PDB entry 9BIF | X-ray diffraction, 3.09 A resolution | chains A and B of the 6 polymer chains in the assembly

Chain A (and B):
Name: Outer surface protein C
From: Borreliella burgdorferi B31
Notes: chain B of this document is another copy of the same molecule, construct and numbering; everything in this record applies to it too
Reference sequence: Q07337 (OSPC_BORBU); residues 38-201 here = UniProt positions 38-201
Sequence (164 residues; each row starts with the number of its first residue):
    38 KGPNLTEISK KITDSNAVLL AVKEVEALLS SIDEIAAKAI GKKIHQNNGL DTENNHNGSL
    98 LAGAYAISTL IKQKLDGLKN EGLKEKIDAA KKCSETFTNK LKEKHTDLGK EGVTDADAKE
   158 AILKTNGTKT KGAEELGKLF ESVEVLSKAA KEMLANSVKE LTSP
Not modelled in the structure: 38-44, 200-201 (chain B: 38-44)
Metal / ion sites: praseodymium ion: Glu189 (shared with 2 residues of chain D)
From the paper describing this entry:
  - specificity-determining residues: Lys161, Phe177

How chain A and chain B interact:
Contacting residue pairs (73):
  Ser46(A) - Leu198(B)
  Asn53(A) - Asn53(B)
  Asn53(A) - Leu191(B)
  Leu56(A) - Leu57(B)  hydrophobic
  Leu57(A) - Leu56(B)  hydrophobic
  Leu57(A) - Leu57(B)  hydrophobic
  Leu57(A) - Lys60(B)
  Glu61(A) - Ala64(B)
  Ala64(A) - Glu61(B)
  Ala64(A) - Ala64(B)  hydrophobic
  Ala64(A) - Leu65(B)
  Leu65(A) - Ala64(B)
  Leu65(A) - Ser67(B)
  Leu65(A) - Ser68(B)
  Ser67(A) - Leu65(B)
  Ser68(A) - Leu65(B)
  Ser68(A) - Ser68(B)  hydrogen bond
  Ser68(A) - Ile104(B)
  Glu71(A) - Leu107(B)
  Ile72(A) - Gly100(B)
  Ile72(A) - Ile104(B)  hydrophobic
  Ala76(A) - Ala99(B)
  Ala76(A) - Gly100(B)
  Lys79(A) - Ala99(B)
  Lys80(A) - Gly146(B)
  Ile81(A) - Leu98(B)  hydrophobic
  Ile81(A) - Ala99(B)
  Ile81(A) - Tyr102(B)  hydrophobic
  Ile81(A) - Leu138(B)
  Ile81(A) - Leu145(B)
  Ile81(A) - Gly146(B)
  Gln83(A) - Lys139(B)
  Gln83(A) - His142(B)
  Gly86(A) - Tyr102(B)
  Leu87(A) - Ala99(B)  hydrophobic
  Glu90(A) - Glu148(B)
  His93(A) - Ser96(B)  hydrogen bond (backbone-side chain)
  His93(A) - Glu148(B)
  Asn94(A) - Ser96(B)
  Gly95(A) - Ser96(B)
  Ser96(A) - His93(B)  hydrogen bond (side chain-backbone)
  Ser96(A) - Asn94(B)
  Ser96(A) - Gly95(B)
  Ser96(A) - Ser96(B)  hydrogen bond
  Ser96(A) - Leu97(B)  hydrogen bond (side chain-backbone)
  Leu97(A) - Ser96(B)  hydrogen bond (backbone-side chain)
  Leu97(A) - Leu97(B)
  Leu97(A) - Gly100(B)
  Leu98(A) - Ile81(B)
  Ala99(A) - Lys79(B)
  Ala99(A) - Ile81(B)
  Gly100(A) - Ile72(B)
  Gly100(A) - Ala76(B)
  Gly100(A) - Leu97(B)
  Tyr102(A) - Gly86(B)
  Tyr102(A) - Leu87(B)  hydrophobic
  Ala103(A) - Ala76(B)  hydrophobic
  Ile104(A) - Ser68(B)
  Ile104(A) - Ile72(B)  hydrophobic
  Leu107(A) - Glu71(B)
  Leu138(A) - Ile81(B)
  Lys139(A) - Ile81(B)
  Lys139(A) - His82(B)
  Lys139(A) - Gln83(B)
  His142(A) - Gln83(B)
  Leu145(A) - Ile81(B)
  Gly146(A) - Lys80(B)
  Gly146(A) - Ile81(B)
  Lys147(A) - Glu90(B)
  Glu148(A) - Glu90(B)  hydrogen bond (backbone-side chain)
  Glu148(A) - His93(B)
  Leu191(A) - Asn53(B)
  Leu198(A) - Ser46(B)
Interface residues without a listed pair, chain A (44 interface residues in all): Ile49, Lys60, His82, Val195
Interface residues without a listed pair, chain B (43 interface residues in all): Ile49, Ala103, Val195

Overview:
44 residues of chain A and 43 residues of chain B are in contact; the contacts include 7 hydrogen bonds. Polar
contacts include Ser68(A)-Ser68(B), His93(A)-Ser96(B) and Ser96(A)-Ser96(B). From the paper: specificity
determinants Lys161(A) and Phe177(A).
Chain A and chain B are both Outer surface protein C (Borreliella burgdorferi B31); the structure, Fab
B11-OspCA complex, was determined by X-ray diffraction.
